PDB entry 7NT5 | electron microscopy, 3.50 A resolution | chains A and N of the 14 polymer chains in the assembly

Chain A:
Protein: Nucleoprotein
From: Nipah virus
UniProtKB: Q9IK92 (NCAP_NIPAV); numbering as in UniProt (aligned over 1-532)
Sequence (554 residues; row label = number of the first residue in the row; numbers below 1 keep their minus sign (Met-21 is residue -21)):
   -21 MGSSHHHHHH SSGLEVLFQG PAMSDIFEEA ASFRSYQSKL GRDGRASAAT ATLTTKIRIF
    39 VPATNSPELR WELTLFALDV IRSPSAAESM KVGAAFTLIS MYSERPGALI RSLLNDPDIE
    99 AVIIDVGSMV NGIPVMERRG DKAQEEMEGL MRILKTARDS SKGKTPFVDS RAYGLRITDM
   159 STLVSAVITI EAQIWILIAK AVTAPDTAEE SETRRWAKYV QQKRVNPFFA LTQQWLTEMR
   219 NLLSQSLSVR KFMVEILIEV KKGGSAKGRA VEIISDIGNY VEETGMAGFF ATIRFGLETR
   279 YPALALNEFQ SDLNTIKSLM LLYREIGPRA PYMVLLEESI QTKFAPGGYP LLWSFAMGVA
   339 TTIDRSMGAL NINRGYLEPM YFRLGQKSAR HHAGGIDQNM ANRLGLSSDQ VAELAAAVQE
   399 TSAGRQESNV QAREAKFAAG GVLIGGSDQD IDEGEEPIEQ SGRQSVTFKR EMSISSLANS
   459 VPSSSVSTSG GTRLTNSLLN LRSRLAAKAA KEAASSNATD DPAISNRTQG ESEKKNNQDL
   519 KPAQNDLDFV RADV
Not modelled in the structure: -21 to 3, 398-532
Differences from the reference sequence: initiating methionine (-21); expression tag (-20 to 0)
UniProt features mapped onto this chain:
  - binding site (RNA): Lys178, Arg193, Tyr258, Arg352
  - natural variant: Thr30 (T30I: In strain: Isolate Malaysian flying-fox), Ser139 (S139R: In strain: Isolate NiV/MY/99/VRI-0626), Met345 (M345I: In strain: Isolate NiV/MY/99/VRI-0626), Ile429 (I429V: In strain: Isolate NiV/KHM/CSUR381), Gly432 (G432E: In strain: Isolate NiV/KHM/CSUR381), Asn457 (N457D: In strain: Isolate NiV/KHM/CSUR381), Ile502 (I502T: In strain: Isolate NiV/KHM/CSUR381), Glu511 (E511G: In strain: Isolate NiV/KHM/CSUR381), Leu518 (L518P: In strain: Isolate NiV/KHM/CSUR381), Ala521 (A521T: In strain: Isolate NiV/KHM/CSUR381)
Reported in the primary citation:
  - binding site for the 78-nt RNA strand (chain N): Lys178 to Gln200, Tyr258, Gln319, Ser344 to Tyr354
  - self-association interface (contacts with another copy of this molecule); pairs are residue here / residue on that copy: Phe267-Phe11 (hydrophobic contact), Phe268-Phe11 (hydrophobic contact), Tyr301-Phe11 (hydrophobic contact), Gly372

Chain N:
Molecule: 78-nt RNA strand
From: Escherichia coli BL21(DE3)
Sequence (78 nucleotides; numbered 1 to 78; the number before each row is that of its first residue):
     1 UUUUUUUUUU UUUUUUUUUU UUUUUUUUUU UUUUUUUUUU UUUUUUUUUU UUUUUUUUUU
    61 UUUUUUUUUU UUUUUUUU

How chain A and chain N interact:
Contacting residue pairs (37):
  Lys178(A) with U4(N), salt bridge to the phosphate; U5(N), salt bridge to the phosphate
  Thr181(A) with U2(N), hydrogen bond to the sugar; U3(N), sugar contact
  Ala182(A) with U3(N), phosphate contact
  Thr185(A) with U4(N), phosphate contact
  Ser189(A) with U5(N), hydrogen bond to the phosphate
  Arg192(A) with U5(N), salt bridge to the phosphate; U6(N), salt bridge to the phosphate
  Arg193(A) with U6(N), salt bridge to the phosphate; U7(N), salt bridge to the phosphate
  Lys196(A) with U7(N), salt bridge to the phosphate
  Gln199(A) with U7(N), hydrogen bond to the base; U8(N), hydrogen bond to the base
  Gln200(A) with U7(N), hydrogen bond to the base
  Asn257(A) with U6(N), base contact
  Tyr258(A) with U6(N), base contact; U7(N), phosphate contact
  Gly263(A) with U2(N), phosphate contact; U3(N), phosphate contact
  Ala265(A) with U3(N), hydrogen bond to the phosphate
  Gln319(A) with U1(N), hydrogen bond to the sugar; U2(N), phosphate contact
  Ala323(A) with U1(N), phosphate contact; U2(N), phosphate contact
  Pro324(A) with U2(N), phosphate contact
  Ser344(A) with U4(N), hydrogen bond to the base; U5(N), sugar contact
  Met345(A) with U4(N), hydrogen bond to the base
  Leu348(A) with U3(N), sugar contact; U4(N), sugar contact
  Asn349(A) with U3(N), sugar contact
  Asn351(A) with U3(N), base contact
  Arg352(A) with U1(N), sugar contact; U2(N), salt bridge to the phosphate; U3(N), base contact
  Tyr354(A) with U2(N), hydrogen bond to the phosphate
Interface residues without a listed pair, chain A (29 interface residues in all): Glu188, Met264, Gly266, Asp342, Ala347

Overview:
The interface between chain A and chain N involves 29 residues on one side and 8 on the other; the contacts
include 10 hydrogen bonds and 8 salt bridges. Polar pairs include Gln199(A)-U7(N), Gln199(A)-U8(N) and
Gln200(A)-U7(N). The paper reports a binding site for the 78-nt RNA strand (chain N) at Lys178(A), Tyr258(A)
and Gln319(A) among others; a self-association interface involving Phe267(A), Phe268(A) and Tyr301(A) among
others.
Chain A is Nucleoprotein (Nipah virus) and chain N is a 78-nt RNA strand (Escherichia coli BL21(DE3)); the
structure, CryoEM structure of the Nipah virus nucleocapsid single helical turn assembly, was determined by
electron microscopy, deposited together with 7NT6.
